PDB entry 6TJV | electron microscopy, 3.20 A resolution | chains H and J of the 18 polymer chains in the assembly

# Chain H
Name: NAD(P)H-quinone oxidoreductase subunit H
From: Thermosynechococcus elongatus (strain BP-1)
Notes: EC 7.1.1.-
Reference sequence: Q8DJD9 (NDHH_THEEB); residue numbers follow UniProt; this construct covers 1-394
Sequence (394 residues; row label = number of the first residue in the row):
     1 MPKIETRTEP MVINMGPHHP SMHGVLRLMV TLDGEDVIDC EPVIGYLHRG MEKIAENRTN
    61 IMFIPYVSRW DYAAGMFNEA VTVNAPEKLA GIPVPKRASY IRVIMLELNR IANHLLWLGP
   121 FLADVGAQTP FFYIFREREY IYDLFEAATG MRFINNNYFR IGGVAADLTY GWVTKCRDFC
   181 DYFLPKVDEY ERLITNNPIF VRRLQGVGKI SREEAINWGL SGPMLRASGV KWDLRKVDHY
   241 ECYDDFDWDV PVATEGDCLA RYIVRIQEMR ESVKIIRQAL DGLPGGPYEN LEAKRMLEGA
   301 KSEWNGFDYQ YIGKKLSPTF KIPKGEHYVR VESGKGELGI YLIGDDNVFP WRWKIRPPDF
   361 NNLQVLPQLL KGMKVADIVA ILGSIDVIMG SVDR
Unresolved in the structure: 1

# Chain J
Name: NAD(P)H-quinone oxidoreductase subunit J
From: Thermosynechococcus elongatus (strain BP-1)
Notes: EC 7.1.1.-
Reference sequence: Q8DJ01 (NDHJ_THEEB); residues 1-168 here = UniProt positions 1-168
Sequence (168 residues; row label = number of the first residue in the row):
     1 MSDTPEAPIV EAGPVGRLLQ SQNLSVESLG RDASGVEMIK VDRDRLLAVC QTLYADGFNY
    61 LRCQAAYDSG PGQDLVSTYH LIKLSDNADR PPEVRIKVFV PRDDPRVPSV YWIWKTADWQ
   121 ERESYDMFGI VYEGHPNLKR ILMPEDWVGW PLRKDYITPD FYELQEAY
Unresolved in the structure: 1-12

# Chain H / chain J interface
Residue-residue contacts (76):
  P42(H) - W119(J)  hydrophobic
  I44(H) - I141(J)
  G45(H) - I141(J)
  G45(H) - L142(J)
  H48(H) - M127(J)
  H48(H) - L142(J)
  H48(H) - M143(J)
  E52(H) - E123(J)
  E52(H) - L152(J)
  K53(H) - P151(J)
  K53(H) - L152(J)
  K53(H) - R153(J)  hydrogen bond (side chain-backbone)
  E56(H) - K154(J)  salt bridge
  L89(H) - A33(J)  hydrophobic
  R212(H) - D86(J)  salt bridge
  E214(H) - K115(J)  salt bridge
  I216(H) - N59(J)
  I216(H) - Y60(J)
  I216(H) - L84(J)  hydrophobic
  N217(H) - W114(J)
  N217(H) - K115(J)  hydrogen bond (side chain-backbone)
  N217(H) - T116(J)
  W218(H) - K115(J)
  W218(H) - T116(J)
  G219(H) - Y60(J)
  G219(H) - T116(J)
  S221(H) - Y60(J)
  G229(H) - D86(J)
  V230(H) - D86(J)
  K231(H) - D86(J)  hydrogen bond (backbone-side chain)
  K231(H) - N87(J)  hydrogen bond (backbone-backbone)
  W232(H) - Y60(J)  hydrophobic
  W232(H) - L84(J)
  W232(H) - S85(J)
  L234(H) - R62(J)
  V237(H) - A88(J)
  V237(H) - D89(J)
  V237(H) - R90(J)
  D238(H) - R90(J)
  H239(H) - D89(J)  salt bridge
  H239(H) - R90(J)
  E326(H) - D32(J)
  E326(H) - M38(J)
  E326(H) - R95(J)
  E326(H) - K97(J)  salt bridge
  H327(H) - D32(J)
  H327(H) - S34(J)
  Y328(H) - R62(J)  hydrogen bond (side chain-backbone)
  Y328(H) - C63(J)  hydrophobic
  Y328(H) - R95(J)
  R330(H) - R62(J)
  R330(H) - E93(J)  salt bridge
  E337(H) - R62(J)  salt bridge
  Y341(H) - T78(J)
  Y341(H) - R95(J)
  Y341(H) - K97(J)
  I343(H) - Y67(J)  hydrophobic
  W351(H) - D68(J)  hydrogen bond (side chain-backbone)
  W351(H) - K154(J)
  R352(H) - A65(J)
  R352(H) - A66(J)  hydrogen bond (side chain-backbone)
  R352(H) - Y67(J)
  R352(H) - F128(J)
  R352(H) - L152(J)
  K354(H) - C63(J)
  K354(H) - A65(J)
  R356(H) - R62(J)  hydrogen bond (side chain-backbone)
  F360(H) - W119(J)  hydrophobic
  F360(H) - I141(J)  hydrophobic
  N361(H) - Q120(J)
  L363(H) - W119(J)
  Q364(H) - T116(J)
  Q364(H) - W119(J)
  V392(H) - L142(J)
  D393(H) - L142(J)
  R394(H) - E123(J)
Also at the interface, not in a pair above, chain H (45 interface residues in all): E41, V43, L220, K236
Also at the interface, not in a pair above, chain J (49 interface residues in all): S69, G70, P71, H80, Y111, I113, D118, R122, N137, K139, E145

# In short
45 residues of chain H and 49 residues of chain J are in contact, with 8 hydrogen bonds and 7 salt bridges.
Polar pairs include E56(H)-K154(J), R212(H)-D86(J) and E214(H)-K115(J).
Here chain H is NAD(P)H-quinone oxidoreductase subunit H and chain J is NAD(P)H-quinone oxidoreductase subunit
J, both from Thermosynechococcus elongatus (strain BP-1). Entry 6TJV (Structure of the NDH-1MS complex from
Thermosynechococcus elongatus) was determined by electron microscopy.
